Entry 7UL6 (electron microscopy, 3.73 A resolution); this record covers chains A and B.

Chain A (and B):
Molecule: Beta-lactamase
Source organism: Escherichia coli CFT073
Notes: EC 3.5.2.6; chain B of this document is another copy of the same molecule, construct and numbering; everything in this record applies to it too
UniProt: Q0P7K6 (Q0P7K6_ECOLX); residue numbers follow UniProt; this construct covers 31-504
Sequence (484 residues; each row starts with the number of its first residue):
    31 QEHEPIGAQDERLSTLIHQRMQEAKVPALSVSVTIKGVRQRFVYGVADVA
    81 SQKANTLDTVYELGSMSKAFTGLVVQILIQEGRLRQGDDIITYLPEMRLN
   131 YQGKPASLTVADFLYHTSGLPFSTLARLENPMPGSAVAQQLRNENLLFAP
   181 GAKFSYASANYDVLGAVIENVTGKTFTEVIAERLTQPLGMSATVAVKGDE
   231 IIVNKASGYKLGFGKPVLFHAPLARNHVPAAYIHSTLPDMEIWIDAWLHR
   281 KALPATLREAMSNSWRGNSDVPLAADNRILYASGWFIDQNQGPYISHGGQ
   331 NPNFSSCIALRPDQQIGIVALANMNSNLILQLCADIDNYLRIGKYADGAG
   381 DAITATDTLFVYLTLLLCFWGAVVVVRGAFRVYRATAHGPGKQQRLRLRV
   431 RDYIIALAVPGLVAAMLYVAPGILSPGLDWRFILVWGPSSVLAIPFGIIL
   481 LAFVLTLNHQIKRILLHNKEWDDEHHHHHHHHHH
Unresolved in the structure: 31-38, 163-164, 417-432, 496-514
Differences from the reference sequence: expression tag (505-514)
Disulfide bonds: Cys-337/Cys-363
From the paper describing this entry:
  - catalytic residues: Ser-95 (citing earlier work)
  - self-association interface (contacts with another copy of this molecule); pairs are residue here / residue on that copy: Arg-308/Asp-367 (salt bridge), Arg-308/Tyr-324 (cation-pi contact), Lys-374/Asp-300 (salt bridge)
  - mutagenesis - F243A, H257A, W460A, F462A: unchanged catalytic activity
  - mutagenesis - N331A, W466A: abolished catalytic activity
  - mutagenesis - S188A, K240A: decreased catalytic activity
  - mutagenesis - K240A: decreased expression
  - mutagenesis - E92Q: unchanged catalytic activity on d-asparagine substrate
  - mutagenesis - E92Q: increased catalytic activity on d-aspartate substrate
  - mutagenesis - S188N: decreased catalytic activity on d-asparagine substrate
  - specificity-determining residues: Glu-92, Asn-331
  - mutagenesis - R308A, Y324A: unchanged catalytic activity on monomeric fluorogenic probe

How chain A and chain B interact:
Residue-residue contacts - 47 pairs, chain A then chain B:
  Gly-181(A) / Lys-374(B)
  Ser-299(A) / Arg-371(B)  hydrogen bond (backbone-side chain)
  Ser-299(A) / Ile-372(B)
  Asp-300(A) / Lys-374(B)  salt bridge
  Val-301(A) / Arg-371(B)
  Val-301(A) / Ile-372(B)
  Pro-302(A) / Asn-368(B)
  Pro-302(A) / Tyr-375(B)
  Pro-302(A) / Ala-376(B)
  Leu-303(A) / Asn-368(B)  hydrogen bond (backbone-side chain)
  Leu-303(A) / Arg-371(B)
  Ala-305(A) / Gln-361(B)  hydrogen bond (backbone-side chain)
  Ala-305(A) / Ala-364(B)  hydrophobic
  Arg-308(A) / Asp-318(B)
  Arg-308(A) / Asn-320(B)  hydrogen bond (side chain-backbone)
  Arg-308(A) / Gln-321(B)  hydrogen bond (side chain-backbone)
  Arg-308(A) / Tyr-324(B)
  Arg-308(A) / Asp-367(B)  salt bridge
  Leu-310(A) / Gln-321(B)
  Ile-317(A) / Asn-320(B)
  Asp-318(A) / Arg-308(B)
  Asp-318(A) / Asn-320(B)  hydrogen bond
  Gln-319(A) / Gln-319(B)
  Gln-319(A) / Asn-320(B)  hydrogen bond (backbone-side chain)
  Asn-320(A) / Arg-308(B)  hydrogen bond (backbone-side chain)
  Asn-320(A) / Ile-317(B)
  Asn-320(A) / Asp-318(B)  hydrogen bond
  Asn-320(A) / Gln-319(B)  hydrogen bond (side chain-backbone)
  Asn-320(A) / Asn-320(B)
  Gln-321(A) / Arg-308(B)  hydrogen bond (backbone-side chain)
  Gln-321(A) / Leu-310(B)
  Tyr-324(A) / Arg-308(B)
  Ala-364(A) / Ala-305(B)  hydrophobic
  Asp-367(A) / Arg-308(B)  salt bridge
  Asn-368(A) / Pro-302(B)
  Asn-368(A) / Leu-303(B)  hydrogen bond (side chain-backbone)
  Arg-371(A) / Ser-299(B)  hydrogen bond (side chain-backbone)
  Arg-371(A) / Val-301(B)
  Arg-371(A) / Leu-303(B)
  Ile-372(A) / Ser-299(B)
  Ile-372(A) / Asp-300(B)
  Ile-372(A) / Val-301(B)
  Lys-374(A) / Gly-181(B)
  Lys-374(A) / Asp-300(B)  salt bridge
  Lys-374(A) / Pro-302(B)
  Tyr-375(A) / Pro-302(B)
  Ala-376(A) / Pro-302(B)
Interface residues without a listed pair, chain A (28 interface residues in all): Ala-182, Ala-304, Asp-306, Asn-307, Gln-361
Interface residues without a listed pair, chain B (26 interface residues in all): Ala-182, Asn-307

Overview:
28 residues of chain A face 26 of chain B across their interface, with 13 hydrogen bonds and 4 salt bridges.
Polar pairs include Asp-300(A)/Lys-374(B), Arg-308(A)/Asp-367(B) and Ser-299(A)/Arg-371(B). From the paper:
the catalytic residue Ser-95(A); N331A and W466A of chain A abolish catalytic activity; 12 substitutions were
tested in all.
Both chains are Beta-lactamase (Escherichia coli CFT073). Entry 7UL6 (CryoEM structure of full-length dimeric
ClbP) was determined by electron microscopy together with 7MDE and 7MDF from the same study.
